8YKD - chains A and N of the 6 polymer chains in the assembly; structure by electron microscopy, 2.90 A resolution.

Chain A:
Molecule: Guanine nucleotide-binding protein G(s) subunit alpha
Notes: engineered mutation(s): G236A,A259D,S262D,L272D,A366S,I372A,V375I
UniProt: P63091 (GNAS_CANLF); aligned to UniProt positions 204-384 over residues 214-394 (the alignment contains insertions or deletions, so no single offset holds)
Chain sequence (361 residues; row label = number of the first residue in the row; note: 16 numbers in that range are skipped by the numbering (no residue carries them; nothing is unmodelled there)):
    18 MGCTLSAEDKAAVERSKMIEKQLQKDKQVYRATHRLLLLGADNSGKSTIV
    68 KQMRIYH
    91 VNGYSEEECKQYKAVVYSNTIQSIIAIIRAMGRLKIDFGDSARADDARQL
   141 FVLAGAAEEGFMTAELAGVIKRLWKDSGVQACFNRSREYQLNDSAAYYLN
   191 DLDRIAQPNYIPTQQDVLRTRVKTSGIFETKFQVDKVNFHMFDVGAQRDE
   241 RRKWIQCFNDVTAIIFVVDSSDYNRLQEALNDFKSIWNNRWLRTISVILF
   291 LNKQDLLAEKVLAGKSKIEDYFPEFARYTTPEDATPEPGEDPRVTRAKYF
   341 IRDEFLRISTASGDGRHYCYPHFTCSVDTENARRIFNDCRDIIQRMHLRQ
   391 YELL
Unresolved in the structure: 18-21, 91-214
Sequence notes: conflict A236 (Gly226 in P63091), D259 (Ala249 in P63091), D262 (Ser252 in P63091), D272 (Leu in P63091), S366 (Ala in P63091), A372 (Ile in P63091), I375 (Val in P63091)
Curated features (UniProtKB/Swiss-Prot):
  - region: F229 to G235, Q237, R238 (G3 motif)
  - binding site (Mg(2+)): T214
  - binding site (GTP): D233 to G235, Q237

Chain N:
Molecule: Nanobody-35
Notes: antibody fragment or engineered binder
Chain sequence (128 residues; row label = number of the first residue in the row):
     1 QVQLQESGGGLVQPGGSLRLSCAASGFTFSNYKMNWVRQAPGKGLEWVSD
    51 ISQSGASISYTGSVKGRFTISRDNAKNTLYLQMNSLKPEDTAVYYCARCP
   101 APFTRDCFDVTSTTYAYRGQGTQVTVSS
Unresolved in the structure: 128
Disulfides: C22-C96, C99-C107

Chain A / chain N interface:
Residue-residue contacts (28):
  R238(A) - T114(N)  hydrogen bond
  D239(A) - S112(N)
  D239(A) - T113(N)  hydrogen bond (side chain-backbone)
  E240(A) - D109(N)
  E240(A) - S112(N)  hydrogen bond
  E240(A) - T114(N)
  E240(A) - Y115(N)
  R241(A) - F108(N)
  R241(A) - D109(N)
  R242(A) - P100(N)
  R242(A) - F108(N)
  R242(A) - Y115(N)
  R242(A) - Y117(N)
  Q267(A) - W47(N)
  Q267(A) - Y60(N)
  Q267(A) - T61(N)
  E268(A) - T111(N)
  N271(A) - W47(N)
  S275(A) - C107(N)  hydrogen bond (side chain-backbone)
  S275(A) - F108(N)
  I276(A) - F108(N)  hydrophobic
  N278(A) - D106(N)
  N279(A) - D106(N)
  N279(A) - F108(N)
  R280(A) - D106(N)  hydrogen bond (backbone-side chain)
  Y311(A) - G62(N)
  Y311(A) - S63(N)
  P313(A) - G62(N)
Interface residues without a listed pair, chain A (18 interface residues in all): I245, D310, E314
Interface residues without a listed pair, chain N (18 interface residues in all): K65, A116

Summary:
Chain A and chain N each contribute 18 residues to their interface; the contacts include 5 hydrogen bonds.
Polar contacts include R238(A)-T114(N), D239(A)-T113(N) and E240(A)-S112(N). UniProt lists Mg2+-binding
residue T214(A) and 4 GTP-binding residues on chain A.
Chain A is Guanine nucleotide-binding protein G(s) subunit alpha and chain N is Nanobody-35; the structure,
Cryo-EM structure of ADGRG2-Gs complex with NTF nanobody, was determined by electron microscopy.
